2WQJ - chains G and I of the 6 polymer chains in the assembly; structure by X-ray diffraction, 2.00 A resolution.

Chain G (and I):
Name: Tumor protein P73
Organism: Homo sapiens
Notes: fragment: truncated tetramerization domain, residues 351-383; chain I of this document is another copy of the same molecule, construct and numbering; everything in this record applies to it too
UniProtKB: O15350 (P73_HUMAN); numbering as in UniProt (aligned over 351-383)
Sequence (35 residues; numbered 349 to 383; the number before each row is that of its first residue):
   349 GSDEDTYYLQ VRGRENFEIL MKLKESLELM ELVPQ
Unresolved in the structure: 349-352, 381-383 (chain I: 349-352, 383)
From the paper describing this entry:
  - self-association interface (contacts with another copy of this molecule): L371

Chain G / chain I interface:
Residue-residue contacts - 18 pairs, chain G then chain I:
  E363(G) - V381(I)
  I367(G) - L377(I)  hydrophobic
  I367(G) - M378(I)  hydrophobic
  I367(G) - V381(I)  hydrophobic
  K370(G) - E373(I)  salt bridge
  K370(G) - S374(I)
  K370(G) - L377(I)
  L371(G) - S374(I)
  L371(G) - M378(I)  hydrophobic
  E373(G) - K370(I)
  S374(G) - K370(I)
  S374(G) - L371(I)
  L377(G) - E366(I)
  L377(G) - I367(I)  hydrophobic
  L377(G) - K370(I)
  M378(G) - I367(I)  hydrophobic
  M378(G) - L371(I)  hydrophobic
  L380(G) - E363(I)
Other interface residues (no listed pair), chain G (10 interface residues in all): E366

Summary:
Chain G and chain I each contribute 10 residues to their interface; the contacts include 1 salt bridge. Its
one salt-bridged contact is K370(G)-E373(I). From the paper: a self-association interface involving L371(G).
Both chains are Tumor protein P73 (Homo sapiens). Entry 2WQJ (Crystal structure of a truncated variant of the
human p73 tetramerization domain) was determined by X-ray diffraction together with 2WTT and 2WQI from the
same study.
